7AID - chains A and B of the 4 polymer chains in the assembly; structure by X-ray diffraction, 3.15 A resolution.

== Chain A ==
Molecule: Gag-Pol polyprotein
Source organism: Human immunodeficiency virus type 1 BH10
Notes: EC 3.4.23.16, 2.7.7.49, 2.7.7.7, 3.1.26.13, 3.1.13.2, 2.7.7.-, 3.1.-.-
Reference sequence: P03366 (POL_HV1B1); residues 1-554 here correspond to UniProt positions 600-1153 (UniProt number = residue number + 599)
Chain sequence (556 residues; each row starts with the number of its first residue; numbers below 1 keep their minus sign (Met-1 is residue -1)):
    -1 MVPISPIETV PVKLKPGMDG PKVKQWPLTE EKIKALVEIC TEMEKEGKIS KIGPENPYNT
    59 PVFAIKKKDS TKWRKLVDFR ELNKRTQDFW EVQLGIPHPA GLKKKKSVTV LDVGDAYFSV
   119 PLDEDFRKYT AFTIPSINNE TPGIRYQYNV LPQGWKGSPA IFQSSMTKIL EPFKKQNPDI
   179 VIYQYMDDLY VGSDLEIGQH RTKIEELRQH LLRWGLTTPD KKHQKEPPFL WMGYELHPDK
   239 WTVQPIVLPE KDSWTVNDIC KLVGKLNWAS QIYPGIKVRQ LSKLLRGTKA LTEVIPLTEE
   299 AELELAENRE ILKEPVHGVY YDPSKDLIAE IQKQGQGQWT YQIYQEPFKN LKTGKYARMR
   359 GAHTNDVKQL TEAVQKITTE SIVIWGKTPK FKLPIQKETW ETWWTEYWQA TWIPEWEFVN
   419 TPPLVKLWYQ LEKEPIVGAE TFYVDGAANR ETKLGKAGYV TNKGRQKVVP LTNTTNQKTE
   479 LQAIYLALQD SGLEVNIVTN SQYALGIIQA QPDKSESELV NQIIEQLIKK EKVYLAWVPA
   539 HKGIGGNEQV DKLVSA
Disordered / not traced: -1
Differences from the reference sequence: initiating methionine (-1); expression tag (0); engineered mutation Cys258 (Gln857 in P03366), Ser280 (Cys879 in P03366), Asn498 (Asp1097 in P03366)
Curated features (UniProtKB/Swiss-Prot):
  - region: Phe227 to His235 (RT 'primer grip')
  - motif: Trp398 to Trp414 (Tryptophan repeat motif)
  - binding site (Mg(2+)): Asp110, Asp185, Asp186, Asp443, Glu478, Asp549
  - site: Trp401 (Essential for RT p66/p51 heterodimerization), Trp414 (Essential for RT p66/p51 heterodimerization), Phe440, Tyr441 (Cleavage)

== Chain B ==
Molecule: Gag-Pol polyprotein
Source organism: Human immunodeficiency virus type 1 BH10
Notes: EC 3.4.23.16, 2.7.7.49, 2.7.7.7, 3.1.26.13, 3.1.13.2, 2.7.7.-, 3.1.-.-
Reference sequence: P03366 (POL_HV1B1); residues 1-428 here correspond to UniProt positions 600-1027 (UniProt number = residue number + 599)
Chain sequence (428 residues; each row starts with the number of its first residue):
     1 PISPIETVPV KLKPGMDGPK VKQWPLTEEK IKALVEICTE MEKEGKISKI GPENPYNTPV
    61 FAIKKKDSTK WRKLVDFREL NKRTQDFWEV QLGIPHPAGL KKKKSVTVLD VGDAYFSVPL
   121 DEDFRKYTAF TIPSINNETP GIRYQYNVLP QGWKGSPAIF QSSMTKILEP FKKQNPDIVI
   181 YQYMDDLYVG SDLEIGQHRT KIEELRQHLL RWGLTTPDKK HQKEPPFLWM GYELHPDKWT
   241 VQPIVLPEKD SWTVNDIQKL VGKLNWASQI YPGIKVRQLS KLLRGTKALT EVIPLTEEAE
   301 LELAENREIL KEPVHGVYYD PSKDLIAEIQ KQGQGQWTYQ IYQEPFKNLK TGKYARMRGA
   361 HTNDVKQLTE AVQKITTESI VIWGKTPKFK LPIQKETWET WWTEYWQATW IPEWEFVNTP
   421 PLVKLWYQ
Disordered / not traced: 1-3, 215-228
Differences from the reference sequence: engineered mutation Ser280 (Cys879 in P03366)
Curated features (UniProtKB/Swiss-Prot):
  - region: Phe227 to His235 (RT 'primer grip')
  - motif: Trp398 to Trp414 (Tryptophan repeat motif)
  - binding site (Mg(2+)): Asp110, Asp185, Asp186
  - site (Essential for RT p66/p51 heterodimerization): Trp401, Trp414

== Interface between chain A and chain B ==
Contacting residue pairs - 117 pairs, chain A then chain B:
  Val8(A) with Glu53(B)
  Pro9(A) with Glu53(B)
  Gln85(A) with Glu53(B), hydrogen bond (side chain-backbone)
  Asp86(A) with Lys20(B), salt bridge; Pro55(B)
  Phe87(A) with Pro52(B); Glu53(B)
  Trp88(A) with Val21(B); Lys22(B); Pro52(B), hydrogen bond (backbone-backbone); Asn54(B); Pro55(B); Asn57(B); Thr131(B); Arg143(B)
  Val90(A) with Pro140(B); Gly141(B), hydrogen bond (backbone-backbone); Arg143(B)
  Leu92(A) with Pro133(B), hydrophobic; Asn137(B)
  Gly93(A) with Asn137(B), hydrogen bond (backbone-side chain)
  Ile94(A) with Asn137(B)
  Pro95(A) with Asn136(B); Asn137(B)
  His96(A) with Asn136(B), hydrogen bond (backbone-side chain)
  Gly99(A) with Asn136(B)
  Ala158(A) with Pro52(B)
  Ser162(A) with Pro52(B)
  Thr165(A) with Pro140(B)
  Glu169(A) with Lys49(B), salt bridge
  Lys172(A) with Thr139(B)
  Ile180(A) with Glu138(B)
  Tyr181(A) with Asn136(B), hydrogen bond; Glu138(B)
  Gln182(A) with Glu138(B), hydrogen bond (backbone-backbone); Pro140(B)
  Arg358(A) with Glu396(B), salt bridge
  Gln373(A) with Glu396(B); Thr397(B), hydrogen bond
  Thr376(A) with Thr400(B); Trp401(B)
  Thr377(A) with Thr400(B)
  Ile380(A) with Leu26(B); Thr27(B)
  Val381(A) with Pro25(B), hydrophobic; Ile135(B); Asn136(B), hydrogen bond (backbone-backbone); Asn137(B)
  Ile382(A) with Ile135(B); Asn136(B)
  Trp383(A) with Ile135(B)
  Gly384(A) with Thr27(B); Glu28(B), hydrogen bond (backbone-backbone); Ile135(B)
  Trp402(A) with Lys331(B), hydrogen bond (backbone-side chain); His361(B); Thr362(B); Asp364(B)
  Tyr405(A) with Lys331(B), hydrogen bond (backbone-side chain)
  Trp406(A) with Lys331(B); Asn418(B), hydrogen bond; Thr419(B); Pro420(B); Pro421(B)
  Gln407(A) with Lys331(B), hydrogen bond (backbone-side chain); Pro392(B); Ile393(B); Gln394(B); Val417(B), hydrogen bond (side chain-backbone); Asn418(B)
  Ala408(A) with Pro392(B), hydrogen bond (backbone-backbone); Ile393(B)
  Thr409(A) with Asp364(B)
  Trp410(A) with Thr362(B); Asn363(B); Val365(B), hydrophobic; Trp401(B), hydrophobic; Tyr405(B)
  Pro412(A) with Trp401(B)
  Pro433(A) with Asn255(B); Leu289(B), hydrophobic; Thr290(B)
  Ile434(A) with Thr290(B)
  Val435(A) with Thr290(B)
  Thr439(A) with Ala288(B); Leu289(B), hydrogen bond (side chain-backbone)
  Tyr441(A) with Gln258(B), hydrogen bond; Thr286(B); Lys287(B), hydrogen bond (side chain-backbone)
  Val458(A) with Thr286(B)
  Thr459(A) with Thr286(B)
  Asn460(A) with Thr286(B); Ala288(B)
  Asn494(A) with Leu289(B)
  Val496(A) with Gln258(B); Leu289(B), hydrophobic
  Gln500(A) with Trp266(B)
  Gln507(A) with Pro421(B)
  Tyr532(A) with Asn255(B), hydrogen bond; Leu289(B), hydrophobic
  Trp535(A) with Val423(B), hydrophobic
  Val536(A) with Gln258(B)
  Pro537(A) with Gly262(B); Asn265(B)
  Lys540(A) with Asn265(B); Val276(B); Ser280(B)
  Gly541(A) with Ser280(B); Leu283(B)
  Ile542(A) with Val261(B), hydrophobic; Leu283(B)
  Gly543(A) with Leu283(B), hydrogen bond (backbone-backbone); Arg284(B); Gly285(B)
  Gly544(A) with Gly285(B); Thr286(B)
  Gln547(A) with Arg284(B)
Other interface residues (no listed pair), chain A (69 interface residues in all): Gln91, Leu100, Ile159, Gln161, Val179, Thr386, Thr403, Gly504, Ala534
Other interface residues (no listed pair), chain B (64 interface residues in all): Gly51, Val254, Lys259, Trp337, Leu368

== In short ==
The interface between chain A and chain B involves 69 residues on one side and 64 on the other; the contacts
include 21 hydrogen bonds and 3 salt bridges. Polar contacts include Asp86(A)-Lys20(B), Glu169(A)-Lys49(B) and
Arg358(A)-Glu396(B).
Chain A is Gag-Pol polyprotein and chain B is Gag-Pol polyprotein, both from Human immunodeficiency virus type
1 BH10; the structure, HIV-1 reverse transcriptase complex with DNA and D-aspartate tenofovir, was determined
by X-ray diffraction (same publication as 7AHX, 7AIF, 7AIG, 7AII and 7AIJ).
